PDB entry 5JKS | X-ray diffraction, 2.79 A resolution | chains B and D

# Chain B
Name: Uracil-DNA glycosylase
Source organism: Vaccinia virus (strain Copenhagen)
Notes: EC 3.2.2.27
Reference sequence: P20536 (UNG_VACCC); numbering as in UniProt (aligned over 1-218)
Sequence (232 residues; row label = number of the first residue in the row; numbers below 1 keep their minus sign (Met-13 is residue -13)):
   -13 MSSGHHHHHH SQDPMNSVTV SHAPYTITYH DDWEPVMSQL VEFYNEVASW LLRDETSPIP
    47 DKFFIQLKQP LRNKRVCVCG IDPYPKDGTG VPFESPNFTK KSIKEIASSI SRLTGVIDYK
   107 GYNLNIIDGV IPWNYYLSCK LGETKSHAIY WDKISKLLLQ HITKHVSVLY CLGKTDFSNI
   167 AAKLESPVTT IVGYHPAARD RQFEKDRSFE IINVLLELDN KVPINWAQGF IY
Not modelled in the structure: -13 to -3
Construct notes: initiating methionine (-13); expression tag (-12 to 0); engineered mutation Ala167 (Arg in P20536)
From the paper describing this entry:
  - mutagenesis - R167A: unchanged binding to DNA polymerase processivity factor component A20 (chain D) (citing earlier work)
  - mutagenesis - R167A: decreased stability with DNA polymerase processivity factor component A20 (chain D) (citing earlier work)

# Chain D
Name: DNA polymerase processivity factor component A20
Source organism: Vaccinia virus (strain Copenhagen)
Reference sequence: P20995 (A20_VACCC); residue numbers follow UniProt; this construct covers 1-50
Sequence (52 residues; each row starts with the number of its first residue; numbers below 1 keep their minus sign (Gly-1 is residue -1)):
    -1 GAMTSSADLT NLKELLSLYK SLRFSDSAAI EKYNSLVEWG TSTYWKIGVQ KV
Not modelled in the structure: -1
Construct notes: expression tag (-1 to 0)

# How chain B and chain D interact
Residue-residue contacts (33; chain B residue first):
  Lys160(B) - Ala0(D)  hydrogen bond (side chain-backbone)
  Ala167(B) - Trp43(D)
  Pro173(B) - Trp43(D)  hydrophobic
  Val174(B) - Tyr42(D)
  Val174(B) - Trp43(D)
  Thr175(B) - Tyr42(D)
  Thr175(B) - Lys44(D)  hydrogen bond (side chain-backbone)
  Thr175(B) - Ile45(D)
  Thr176(B) - Tyr42(D)  hydrogen bond (backbone-backbone)
  Thr176(B) - Trp43(D)
  Ile177(B) - Met1(D)
  Ile177(B) - Tyr42(D)  hydrophobic
  Val178(B) - Met1(D)
  Asp192(B) - Thr2(D)  hydrogen bond
  Arg193(B) - Thr2(D)  hydrogen bond (backbone-backbone)
  Arg193(B) - Ser4(D)  hydrogen bond
  Arg193(B) - Leu7(D)
  Ser194(B) - Thr2(D)  hydrogen bond
  Glu196(B) - Leu7(D)
  Ile197(B) - Met1(D)
  Ile197(B) - Thr2(D)
  Ile197(B) - Ser3(D)
  Ile197(B) - Leu7(D)  hydrophobic
  Ile197(B) - Leu10(D)  hydrophobic
  Val200(B) - Leu7(D)  hydrophobic
  Val200(B) - Leu10(D)
  Leu201(B) - Ile45(D)  hydrophobic
  Glu203(B) - Leu14(D)
  Leu204(B) - Leu14(D)  hydrophobic
  Leu204(B) - Gly46(D)
  Leu204(B) - Val47(D)
  Asp205(B) - Gly46(D)
  Asn206(B) - Tyr17(D)
Also at the interface, not in a pair above, chain B (25 interface residues in all): Leu170, Glu171, Ser172, Gly179, Tyr180, Lys191
Also at the interface, not in a pair above, chain D (20 interface residues in all): Asp6, Lys11, Leu13, Lys18, Thr41

# Overview
25 residues of chain B and 20 residues of chain D are in contact, with 7 hydrogen bonds. Polar pairs include
Lys160(B)-Ala0(D), Thr175(B)-Lys44(D) and Asp192(B)-Thr2(D). From the paper: R167A of chain B reduces
stability with DNA polymerase processivity factor component A20 (chain D); R167A of chain B leaves binding to
DNA polymerase processivity factor component A20 (chain D) unchanged.
Here chain B is Uracil-DNA glycosylase and chain D is DNA polymerase processivity factor component A20, both
from Vaccinia virus (strain Copenhagen). Entry 5JKS (vaccinia virus D4 R167A mutant /A20(1-50)) was determined
by X-ray diffraction, deposited together with 5JKR.
